Entry 6GZE (X-ray diffraction, 2.49 A resolution); this record covers chains B and C of the 6 polymer chains in the assembly.

# Chain B
Name: Tubulin beta-2B chain
From: Bos taurus
UniProt: Q6B856 (TBB2B_BOVIN); the author numbering skips numbers that UniProt does not, so the offset changes along the chain: 1-42 = UniProt 1-42; 45-360 = UniProt 43-358; 369-455 = UniProt 359-445
Sequence (445 residues; numbered 1 to 455; 10 numbers in that range are skipped by the numbering (no residue carries them; nothing is unmodelled there); the number before each row is that of its first residue):
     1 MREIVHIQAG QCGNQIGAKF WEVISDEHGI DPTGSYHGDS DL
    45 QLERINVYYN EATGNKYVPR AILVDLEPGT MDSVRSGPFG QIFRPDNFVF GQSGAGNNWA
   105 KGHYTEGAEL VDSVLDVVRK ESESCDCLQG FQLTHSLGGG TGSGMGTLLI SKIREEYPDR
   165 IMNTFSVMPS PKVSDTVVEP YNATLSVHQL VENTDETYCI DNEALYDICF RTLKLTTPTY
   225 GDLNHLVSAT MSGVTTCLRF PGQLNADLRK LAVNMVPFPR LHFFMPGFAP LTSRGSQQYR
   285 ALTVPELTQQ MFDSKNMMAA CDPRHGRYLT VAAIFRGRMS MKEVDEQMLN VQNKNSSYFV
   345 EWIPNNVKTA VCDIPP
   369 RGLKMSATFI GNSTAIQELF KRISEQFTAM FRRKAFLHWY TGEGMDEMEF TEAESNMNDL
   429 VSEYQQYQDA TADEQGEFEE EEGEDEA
Unresolved in the structure: 57, 278-281, 439-455
Ion coordination: Mg2+: Gln-11 (together with GDP); Ca2+ near Glu-113 (its only coordinating residue here)
Small-molecule neighbours: GDP (guanosine-5'-diphosphate): Gly-10, Gln-11, Cys-12, Gln-15, Ile-16, Asp-69, Ala-99, Asn-101, Ser-140, Gly-142, Gly-143, Gly-144, Thr-145, Gly-146, Ser-147, Val-171, Pro-173, Val-177, Asp-179, Glu-183, Asn-206, Leu-209, Tyr-224, Leu-227, Asn-228
Reported in the primary citation:
  - binding site for beryllium trifluoride: Ala-99, Gly-100, Asn-101, Thr-145
  - binding site for GDP: Gln-11, Gly-144, Thr-145, Gly-146, Asn-206, Asn-228

# Chain C
Name: Tubulin alpha-1B chain
From: Bos taurus
UniProt: P81947 (TBA1B_BOVIN); residue numbers follow UniProt; this construct covers 1-440
Sequence (440 residues; row label = number of the first residue in the row):
     1 MRECISIHVG QAGVQIGNAC WELYCLEHGI QPDGQMPSDK TIGGGDDSFN TFFSETGAGK
    61 HVPRAVFVDL EPTVIDEVRT GTYRQLFHPE QLITGKEDAA NNYARGHYTI GKEIIDLVLD
   121 RIRKLADQCT GLQGFLVFHS FGGGTGSGFT SLLMERLSVD YGKKSKLEFS IYPAPQVSTA
   181 VVEPYNSILT THTTLEHSDC AFMVDNEAIY DICRRNLDIE RPTYTNLNRL ISQIVSSITA
   241 SLRFDGALNV DLTEFQTNLV PYPRIHFPLA TYAPVISAEK AYHEQLSVAE ITNACFEPAN
   301 QMVKCDPRHG KYMACCLLYR GDVVPKDVNA AIATIKTKRS IQFVDWCPTG FKVGINYQPP
   361 TVVPGGDLAK VQRAVCMLSN TTAIAEAWAR LDHKFDLMYA KRAFVHWYVG EGMEEGEFSE
   421 AREDMAALEK DYEEVGVDSV
Ion coordination: Ca2+: Asp-39, Thr-41, Gly-44, Glu-55
Small-molecule neighbours: GTP (guanosine-5'-triphosphate): Gly-10, Gln-11, Ala-12, Gln-15, Ile-16, Asp-69, Asp-98, Ala-99, Ala-100, Asn-101, Asn-102, Ser-140, Gly-142, Gly-143, Gly-144, Thr-145, Gly-146, Ile-171, Pro-173, Val-177, Ser-178, Thr-179, Glu-183, Asn-206, Tyr-224, Leu-227, Asn-228, Ile-231

# How chain B and chain C interact
Residue-residue contacts (37; chain B residue first):
  Gln-96(B) / Met-1(C)
  Asn-101(B) / Glu-254(C)  hydrogen bond
  Asp-179(B) / Lys-352(C)  hydrogen bond (backbone-side chain)
  Thr-180(B) / Glu-254(C)
  Thr-180(B) / Asn-258(C)
  Val-181(B) / Asn-258(C)  hydrogen bond (backbone-side chain)
  Val-181(B) / Pro-348(C)
  Val-182(B) / Thr-257(C)
  Thr-221(B) / Lys-326(C)
  Thr-221(B) / Asn-329(C)
  Ala-397(B) / Trp-346(C)
  Met-398(B) / Trp-346(C)
  Arg-400(B) / Asp-345(C)
  Arg-400(B) / Ser-439(C)  hydrogen bond
  Arg-401(B) / Tyr-262(C)  hydrogen bond (backbone-side chain)
  Arg-401(B) / Asp-345(C)  salt bridge
  Arg-401(B) / Trp-346(C)
  Arg-401(B) / Glu-434(C)  hydrogen bond (side chain-backbone)
  Arg-401(B) / Val-435(C)
  Arg-401(B) / Val-437(C)  hydrogen bond (side chain-backbone)
  Arg-401(B) / Asp-438(C)
  Arg-401(B) / Ser-439(C)  hydrogen bond
  Lys-402(B) / Tyr-262(C)
  Ala-403(B) / Tyr-262(C)
  Ala-403(B) / Trp-346(C)  hydrophobic
  Phe-404(B) / Thr-257(C)
  Phe-404(B) / Asn-258(C)
  Phe-404(B) / Val-260(C)
  Phe-404(B) / Pro-261(C)  hydrogen bond (backbone-backbone)
  Phe-404(B) / Trp-346(C)  hydrophobic
  His-406(B) / Val-260(C)  hydrogen bond (side chain-backbone)
  His-406(B) / Pro-261(C)
  His-406(B) / Tyr-262(C)
  His-406(B) / Pro-263(C)
  Trp-407(B) / Gln-256(C)
  Trp-407(B) / Thr-257(C)  hydrogen bond (side chain-backbone)
  Trp-407(B) / Val-260(C)
Other interface residues (no listed pair), chain B (19 interface residues in all): Ser-97, Gly-100, Leu-405
Other interface residues (no listed pair), chain C (22 interface residues in all): Arg-2, Cys-347

# Summary
The interface between chain B and chain C involves 19 residues on one side and 22 on the other, with 11
hydrogen bonds and 1 salt bridge. Polar contacts include Arg-401(B)/Asp-345(C), Asn-101(B)/Glu-254(C) and
Asp-179(B)/Lys-352(C). The paper reports a binding site for GDP at Gln-11(B), Gly-144(B) and Thr-145(B) among
others; a binding site for beryllium trifluoride at Ala-99(B), Gly-100(B) and Asn-101(B) among others.
Chain B is Tubulin beta-2B chain and chain C is Tubulin alpha-1B chain, both from Bos taurus; the structure,
Tubulin-GDP.BeF complex, was determined by X-ray diffraction (same publication as 6S9E).
